5M5Y - chains B and J of the 17 polymer chains in the assembly; structure by electron microscopy, 4.00 A resolution.

[Chain B]
Name: DNA-directed RNA polymerase I subunit RPA135
Source organism: Saccharomyces cerevisiae
Notes: EC 2.7.7.6
UniProtKB: P22138 (RPA2_YEAST); residues 1-1203 here = UniProt positions 1-1203
Sequence (1203 residues; each row starts with the number of its first residue):
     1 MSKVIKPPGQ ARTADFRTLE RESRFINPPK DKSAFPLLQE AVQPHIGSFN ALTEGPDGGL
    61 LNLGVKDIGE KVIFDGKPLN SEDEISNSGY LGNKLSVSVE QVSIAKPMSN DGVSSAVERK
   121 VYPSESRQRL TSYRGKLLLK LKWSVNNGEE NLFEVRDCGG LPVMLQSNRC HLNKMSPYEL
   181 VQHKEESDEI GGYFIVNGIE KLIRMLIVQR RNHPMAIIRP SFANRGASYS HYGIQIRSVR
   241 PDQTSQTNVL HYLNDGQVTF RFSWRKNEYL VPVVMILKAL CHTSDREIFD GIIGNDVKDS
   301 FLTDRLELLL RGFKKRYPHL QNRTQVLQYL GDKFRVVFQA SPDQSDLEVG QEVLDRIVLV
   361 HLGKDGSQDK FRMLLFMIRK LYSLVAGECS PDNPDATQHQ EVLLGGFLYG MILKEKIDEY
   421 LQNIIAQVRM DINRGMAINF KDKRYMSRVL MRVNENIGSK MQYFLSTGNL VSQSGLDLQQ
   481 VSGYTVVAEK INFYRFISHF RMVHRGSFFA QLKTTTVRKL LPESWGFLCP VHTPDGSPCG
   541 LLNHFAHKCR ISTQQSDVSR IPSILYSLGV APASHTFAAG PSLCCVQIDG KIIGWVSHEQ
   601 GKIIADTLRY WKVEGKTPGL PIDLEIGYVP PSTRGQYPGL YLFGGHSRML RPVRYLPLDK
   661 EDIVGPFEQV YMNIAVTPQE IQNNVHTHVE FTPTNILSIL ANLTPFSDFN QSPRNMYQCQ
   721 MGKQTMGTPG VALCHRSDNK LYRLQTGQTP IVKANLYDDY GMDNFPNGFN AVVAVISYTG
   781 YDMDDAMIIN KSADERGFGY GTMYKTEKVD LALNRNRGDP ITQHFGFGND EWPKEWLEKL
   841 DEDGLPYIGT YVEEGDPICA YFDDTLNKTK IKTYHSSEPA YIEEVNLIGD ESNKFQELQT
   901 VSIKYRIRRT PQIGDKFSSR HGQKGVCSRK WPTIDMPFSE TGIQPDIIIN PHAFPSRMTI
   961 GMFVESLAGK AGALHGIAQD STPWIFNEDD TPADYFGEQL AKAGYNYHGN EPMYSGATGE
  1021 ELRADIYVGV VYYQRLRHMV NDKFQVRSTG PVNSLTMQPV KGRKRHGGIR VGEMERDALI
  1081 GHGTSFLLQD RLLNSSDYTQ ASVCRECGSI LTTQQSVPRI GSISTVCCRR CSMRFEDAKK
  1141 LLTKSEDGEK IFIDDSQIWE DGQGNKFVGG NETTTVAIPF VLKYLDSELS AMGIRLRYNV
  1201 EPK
Not modelled in the structure: 1-12, 81-84, 112-116, 814-818, 1141-1147
Bound ions: Zn2+: C1104, C1107, C1128, C1131
Swiss-Prot annotation at these positions:
  - zinc finger: C1104 to C1131 (C4-type)
  - modified residue: S2 (N-acetylserine), S81 (Phosphoserine), S1156 (Phosphoserine)
  - mutagenesis: C1104 (C1104A: No effect; when associated with A-1107; A-1128 and A-1131), C1107 (C1107A: Lethal. Abolishes recruitment of RPA1 to Pol I. No effect; when associated with A-1104; A-1128 and A-1131), C1127 (C1127R: Responsible of suppression of RPA190-5 and RPA190-1 mutations), C1128 (C1128A: No effect; when associated with A-1104; A-1107 and A-1131), C1131 (C1131A: No effect; when associated with A-1104; A-1107 and A-1128)

[Chain J]
Name: DNA-directed RNA polymerases I, II, and III subunit RPABC5
Source organism: Saccharomyces cerevisiae
UniProtKB: P22139 (RPAB5_YEAST); residues 1-70 here = UniProt positions 1-70
Sequence (70 residues; row label = number of the first residue in the row):
     1 MIVPVRCFSC GKVVGDKWES YLNLLQEDEL DEGTALSRLG LKRYCCRRMI LTHVDLIEKF
    61 LRYNPLEKRD
Not modelled in the structure: 70
Bound ions: Zn2+: C7, C10, C45, C46
Swiss-Prot annotation at these positions:
  - binding site (Zn(2+)): C7, C10, C45, C46
  - cross-link: K59 (Glycyl lysine isopeptide (Lys-Gly) (interchain with G-Cter in ubiquitin))

[Interface between chain B and chain J]
Contacting residue pairs - 69 pairs, chain B then chain J:
  F16(B) with L51(J)
  T18(B) with W18(J)
  L19(B) with Q26(J)
  R21(B) with H53(J), hydrogen bond (side chain-backbone); V54(J), hydrogen bond (side chain-backbone)
  E22(B) with V54(J); D55(J)
  F25(B) with D55(J); L56(J), hydrophobic; E58(J); K59(J); R62(J)
  I26(B) with E58(J), hydrogen bond (backbone-side chain); R62(J), hydrogen bond (backbone-side chain)
  N27(B) with R62(J)
  P28(B) with R62(J)
  Y178(B) with R62(J)
  V181(B) with R62(J); Y63(J)
  Q182(B) with R69(J), hydrogen bond (backbone-side chain)
  K184(B) with Y63(J)
  E185(B) with Y63(J), hydrogen bond (backbone-side chain)
  E186(B) with Y63(J)
  S187(B) with K59(J), hydrogen bond; Y63(J)
  V731(B) with K59(J); F60(J), hydrophobic; Y63(J), hydrophobic
  C734(B) with P65(J), hydrophobic
  H735(B) with Y63(J)
  R743(B) with F60(J)
  Q745(B) with M1(J), hydrogen bond (backbone-backbone)
  G747(B) with V54(J)
  Q748(B) with R48(J); M49(J), hydrogen bond; T52(J); V54(J)
  T749(B) with T52(J); V54(J)
  I751(B) with T52(J)
  D763(B) with V54(J)
  N764(B) with L56(J)
  N770(B) with R48(J); T52(J)
  A771(B) with R48(J)
  V772(B) with S9(J); R48(J)
  R796(B) with R6(J); C7(J), hydrogen bond (side chain-backbone); F8(J), hydrogen bond (side chain-backbone); S9(J), hydrogen bond (side chain-backbone); C10(J), hydrogen bond (side chain-backbone); G11(J)
  G797(B) with F8(J)
  I943(B) with R43(J); Y44(J); C45(J), hydrophobic
  D946(B) with S9(J), hydrogen bond; R48(J), salt bridge
  K970(B) with Y44(J)
  A973(B) with Y44(J); R47(J), hydrogen bond (backbone-side chain)
  L974(B) with Y44(J), hydrophobic; R47(J), hydrogen bond (backbone-side chain)
  H975(B) with R47(J)
  G976(B) with R47(J); L51(J)
  Y1005(B) with Y44(J)
  E1011(B) with Y44(J)
Interface residues without a listed pair, chain B (50 interface residues in all): H183, T746, P766, S792, A793, F798, T941, Q944, V1030
Interface residues without a listed pair, chain J (33 interface residues in all): Y21, L22, L25, E32, G33

[Summary]
Chain B and chain J form an interface of 50 and 33 residues respectively, with 16 hydrogen bonds and 1 salt
bridge. Among the polar pairs are D946(B)-R48(J), R21(B)-H53(J) and R21(B)-V54(J). UniProt lists 5 mutagenesis
sites on chain B; 4 Zn2+-binding residues on chain J.
Chain B is DNA-directed RNA polymerase I subunit RPA135 and chain J is DNA-directed RNA polymerases I, II, and
III subunit RPABC5, both from Saccharomyces cerevisiae; the structure, RNA Polymerase I elongation complex 2,
was determined by electron microscopy, deposited together with 5M5X, 5M64 and 5M5W.
